5JPO - chains C and D of the 5 polymer chains in the assembly; structure by X-ray diffraction, 2.00 A resolution.

== Chain C (and D) ==
Protein: Elongation factor 1-gamma
Source organism: Homo sapiens
Notes: chain D of this document is another copy of the same molecule, construct and numbering; everything in this record applies to it too
UniProtKB: P26641 (EF1G_HUMAN); residue numbers follow UniProt; this construct covers 1-218
Chain sequence (220 residues; row label = number of the first residue in the row; numbers below 1 keep their minus sign (Gly-1 is residue -1)):
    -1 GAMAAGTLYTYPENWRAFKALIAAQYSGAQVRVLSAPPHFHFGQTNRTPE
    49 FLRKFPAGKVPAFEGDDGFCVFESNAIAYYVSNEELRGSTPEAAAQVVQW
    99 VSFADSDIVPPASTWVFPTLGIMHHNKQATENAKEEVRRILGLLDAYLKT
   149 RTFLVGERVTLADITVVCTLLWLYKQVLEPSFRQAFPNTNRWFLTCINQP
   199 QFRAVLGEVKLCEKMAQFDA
Not modelled in the structure: -1, 35-41, 215-218 (chain D: 214-218)
Sequence notes: expression tag (-1 to 0)
Curated features (UniProtKB/Swiss-Prot):
  - modified residue: Ala2 (N-acetylalanine), Lys147 (N6-acetyllysine), Lys212 (N6-acetyllysine)

== Interface between chain C and chain D ==
Contacting residue pairs (46; chain C residue first):
  Pro54(C) with Leu141(D)
  Ala55(C) with Phe101(D), hydrophobic; Arg137(D); Leu141(D), hydrophobic
  Lys57(C) with Ser104(D), hydrogen bond; Asp105(D), salt bridge
  Phe67(C) with Glu90(D); Gln94(D)
  Val69(C) with Gln97(D)
  Phe70(C) with Gln97(D), hydrogen bond (backbone-side chain)
  Glu71(C) with Gln97(D); Ser100(D), hydrogen bond; Phe101(D); Ser104(D)
  Asn73(C) with Val96(D); Ser100(D)
  Ala74(C) with Ala93(D); Val96(D); Gln97(D)
  Tyr77(C) with Ala92(D)
  Tyr78(C) with Pro89(D); Glu90(D), hydrogen bond; Ala93(D), hydrophobic
  Pro89(C) with Tyr78(D); Arg85(D)
  Glu90(C) with Phe67(D); Tyr78(D), hydrogen bond
  Ala92(C) with Tyr77(D)
  Ala93(C) with Val69(D); Ala74(D); Tyr77(D), hydrophobic; Tyr78(D), hydrophobic
  Gln94(C) with Phe67(D)
  Val96(C) with Asn73(D); Ala74(D), hydrophobic
  Gln97(C) with Val69(D); Phe70(D), hydrogen bond (side chain-backbone); Glu71(D); Ala74(D)
  Ser100(C) with Glu71(D), hydrogen bond
  Phe101(C) with Glu71(D)
  Ser104(C) with Lys57(D), hydrogen bond; Glu71(D)
  Asp105(C) with Lys57(D), salt bridge
  Leu141(C) with Pro54(D); Ala55(D), hydrophobic
Other interface residues (no listed pair), chain C (27 interface residues in all): Cys68, Arg85, Trp98, Arg137
Other interface residues (no listed pair), chain D (27 interface residues in all): Cys68, Trp98

== Overview ==
Chain C and chain D each contribute 27 residues to their interface, with 8 hydrogen bonds and 2 salt bridges.
Polar contacts include Lys57(C)-Asp105(D), Lys57(C)-Ser104(D) and Phe70(C)-Gln97(D).
Chain C and chain D are both Elongation factor 1-gamma (Homo sapiens); the structure, Complex structure of
human elongation factor 1B gamma GST-liked domain and delta N-terminal domain, was determined by X-ray
diffraction.
